PDB entry 4YJE | X-ray diffraction, 1.90 A resolution | chains A and B

# Chain A
Name: Adenomatous polyposis coli protein
From: Homo sapiens
Notes: fragment: arm domain
Reference sequence: P25054 (APC_HUMAN); residues 407-751 here = UniProt positions 407-751
Chain sequence (354 residues; row label = number of the first residue in the row):
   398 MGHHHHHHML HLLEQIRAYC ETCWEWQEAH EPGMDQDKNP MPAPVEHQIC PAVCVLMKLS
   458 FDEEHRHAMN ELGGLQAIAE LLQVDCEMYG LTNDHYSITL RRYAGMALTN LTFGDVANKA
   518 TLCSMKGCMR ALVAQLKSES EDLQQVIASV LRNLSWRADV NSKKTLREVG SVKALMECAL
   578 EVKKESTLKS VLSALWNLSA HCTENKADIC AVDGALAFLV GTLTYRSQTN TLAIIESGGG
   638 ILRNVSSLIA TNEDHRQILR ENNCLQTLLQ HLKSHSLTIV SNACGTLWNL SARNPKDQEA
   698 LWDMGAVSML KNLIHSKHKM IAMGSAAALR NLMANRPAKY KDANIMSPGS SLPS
Disordered / not traced: 398-402, 739-751
Differences from the reference sequence: expression tag (398-406)
Swiss-Prot annotation at these positions:
  - modified residue (Phosphoserine): S744, S748
  - natural variant: R414 (R414C: In FAP1), S722 (S722G: In FAP1)
  - mutagenesis: K516 (K516E: Impairs interaction with KHDRBS1), R549 (R549E: Impairs interaction with KHDRBS1)
From the paper describing this entry:
  - mutagenesis - M717K: abolished binding to Amer1-A3
  - mutagenesis - N507K, K516E, R549E, N550K: unchanged binding to Amer1-A3
  - mutagenesis - K516E/M717K: decreased binding to FL Amer1
  - mutagenesis - K516E, M717K: unchanged binding to FL Amer1/WTX

# Chain B
Name: APC membrane recruitment protein 1
Reference sequence: Q5JTC6 (AMER1_HUMAN); residues 325-335 here = UniProt positions 325-335
Chain sequence (11 residues; row label = number of the first residue in the row):
   325 LTGCGDIIAE Q
Disordered / not traced: 335

# How chain A and chain B interact
Pairs across the interface - 43 pairs, chain A then chain B:
  F458(A) with I332(B), hydrophobic; A333(B)
  R463(A) with I332(B)
  M503(A) with A333(B); E334(B)
  T506(A) with I331(B); I332(B); A333(B)
  N507(A) with I332(B); A333(B), hydrogen bond (side chain-backbone)
  F510(A) with D330(B); I331(B); I332(B)
  G511(A) with D330(B), hydrogen bond (backbone-side chain)
  K516(A) with D330(B), salt bridge
  S546(A) with I331(B)
  R549(A) with C328(B), hydrogen bond (side chain-backbone); G329(B), hydrogen bond (side chain-backbone); D330(B); I331(B)
  N550(A) with D330(B); I331(B), hydrogen bond (side chain-backbone)
  W553(A) with G327(B); G329(B); D330(B)
  S590(A) with C328(B), hydrogen bond (backbone-side chain)
  W593(A) with T326(B), hydrogen bond; G327(B); C328(B), hydrophobic
  N594(A) with G327(B); C328(B), hydrogen bond (side chain-backbone); G329(B), hydrogen bond (side chain-backbone)
  A597(A) with L325(B); T326(B)
  K603(A) with L325(B)
  G637(A) with T326(B)
  R640(A) with L325(B); T326(B)
  N641(A) with L325(B); T326(B), hydrogen bond (side chain-backbone)
  N679(A) with T326(B), hydrogen bond
  M717(A) with L325(B); T326(B)
Also at the interface, not in a pair above, chain A (24 interface residues in all): T509, Q542
From the paper, about this interface:
  - pairs named by the authors: F458(A)-I332(B) (hydrophobic contact), N507(A)-A333(B) (hydrogen bond), F510(A)-I332(B) (hydrophobic contact), G511(A)-D330(B) (hydrogen bond), K516(A)-D330(B) (salt bridge), W553(A)-G327(B) (hydrophobic contact), W553(A)-G329(B) (hydrophobic contact), W593(A)-T326(B) (hydrogen bond), N641(A)-T326(B) (hydrogen bond), N679(A)-T326(B) (hydrogen bond)
  - interface residues, chain A: R549(A), N550(A), N594(A), N641(A)
  - hot spots on chain A (mutagenesis) - N507K, R549E: abolished binding to APC membrane recruitment protein 1 (chain B)
  - hot spots on chain A (mutagenesis) - N507K, F510K, R549A, N550K, N594K: decreased binding to APC membrane recruitment protein 1 (chain B)
  - interface residues, chain B: A333(B)
  - hot spots on chain B (mutagenesis) - G329A: decreased binding to Adenomatous polyposis coli protein (chain A)
  - hot spots on chain B (mutagenesis) - I332D: abolished binding to Adenomatous polyposis coli protein (chain A)

# Overview
Chain A and chain B form an interface of 24 and 10 residues respectively; the contacts include 11 hydrogen
bonds and 1 salt bridge. Polar pairs include K516(A)-D330(B), N507(A)-A333(B) and G511(A)-D330(B). The authors
report hydrophobic contacts between F458(A) and I332(B), F510(A) and I332(B) and W553(A) and G327(B) among
others; hydrogen bonds between N507(A) and A333(B), G511(A) and D330(B) and W593(A) and T326(B) among others;
a salt bridge between K516(A) and D330(B). The paper reports that N507K, F510K and R549A of chain A, among
others, reduce binding to APC membrane recruitment protein 1 (chain B); interface residues R549(A), N550(A)
and A333(B) among others; 11 substitutions were tested in all.
Chain A is Adenomatous polyposis coli protein (Homo sapiens) and chain B is APC membrane recruitment protein
1; the structure, Crystal structure of APC-ARM in complexed with Amer1-A1, was determined by X-ray
diffraction, deposited together with 4YJL and 4YK6.
